PDB entry 7ZN2 | electron microscopy, 4.29 A resolution (low resolution: residue-level contacts below are approximate; hydrogen-bond / salt-bridge calls are withheld) | chains d and c of the 36 polymer chains in the assembly

# Chain d (and c)
Protein: Probable baseplate hub protein
From: Escherichia phage T5
Notes: chain c of this document is another copy of the same molecule, construct and numbering; everything in this record applies to it too
Reference sequence: Q6QGE9 (BPPB3_BPT5); numbering as in UniProt (aligned over 1-949)
Amino-acid sequence (949 residues; numbered 1 to 949; the number before each row is that of its first residue):
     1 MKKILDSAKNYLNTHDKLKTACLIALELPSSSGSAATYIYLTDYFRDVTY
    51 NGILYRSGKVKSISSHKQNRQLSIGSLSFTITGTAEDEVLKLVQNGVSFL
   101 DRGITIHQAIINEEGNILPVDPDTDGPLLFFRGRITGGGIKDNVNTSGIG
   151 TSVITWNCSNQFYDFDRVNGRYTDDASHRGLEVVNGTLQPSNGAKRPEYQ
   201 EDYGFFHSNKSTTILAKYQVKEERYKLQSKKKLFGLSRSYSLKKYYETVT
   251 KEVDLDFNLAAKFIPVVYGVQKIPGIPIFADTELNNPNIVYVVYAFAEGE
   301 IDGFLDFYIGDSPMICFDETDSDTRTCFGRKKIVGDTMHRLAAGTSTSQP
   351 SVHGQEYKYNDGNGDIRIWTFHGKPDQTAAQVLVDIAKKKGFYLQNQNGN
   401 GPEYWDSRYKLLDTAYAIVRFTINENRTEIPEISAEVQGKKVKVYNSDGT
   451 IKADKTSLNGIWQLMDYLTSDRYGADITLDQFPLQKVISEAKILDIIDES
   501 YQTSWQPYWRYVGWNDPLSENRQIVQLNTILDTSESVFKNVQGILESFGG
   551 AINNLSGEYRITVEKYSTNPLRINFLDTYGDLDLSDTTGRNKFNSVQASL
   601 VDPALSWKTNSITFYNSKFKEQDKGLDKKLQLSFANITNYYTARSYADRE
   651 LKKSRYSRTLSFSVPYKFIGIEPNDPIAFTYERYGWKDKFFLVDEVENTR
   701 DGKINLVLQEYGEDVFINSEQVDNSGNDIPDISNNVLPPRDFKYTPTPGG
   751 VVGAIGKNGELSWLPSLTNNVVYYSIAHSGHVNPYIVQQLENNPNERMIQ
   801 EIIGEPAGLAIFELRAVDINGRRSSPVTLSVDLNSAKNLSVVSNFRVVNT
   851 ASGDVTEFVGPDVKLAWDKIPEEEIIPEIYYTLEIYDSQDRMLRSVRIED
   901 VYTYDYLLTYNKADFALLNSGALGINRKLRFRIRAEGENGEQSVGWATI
Disulfides: C316-C327

# Interface between chain d and chain c
Residue-residue contacts - 72 pairs, chain d then chain c:
  F575(d) - V144(c)
  G580(d) - D142(c)
  G580(d) - V144(c)
  D581(d) - D142(c)
  D581(d) - N143(c)
  D581(d) - V144(c)
  L582(d) - K141(c)
  L582(d) - D142(c)
  D583(d) - I140(c)
  D583(d) - K141(c)
  L584(d) - G139(c)
  L584(d) - I140(c)
  D586(d) - G96(c)
  D586(d) - V97(c)
  D586(d) - G138(c)
  T588(d) - V97(c)
  T588(d) - L100(c)
  G589(d) - L100(c)
  K592(d) - L100(c)
  K624(d) - Y163(c)
  K624(d) - D166(c)
  K624(d) - R167(c)
  K624(d) - V168(c)
  G625(d) - V168(c)
  L626(d) - D166(c)
  L626(d) - V168(c)
  Y656(d) - V97(c)
  R658(d) - L92(c)
  R658(d) - V93(c)
  R658(d) - G96(c)
  R658(d) - V97(c)
  Y681(d) - D142(c)
  R683(d) - G83(c)
  R683(d) - E86(c)
  R683(d) - L90(c)
  R683(d) - D142(c)
  R683(d) - S152(c)
  Y684(d) - V89(c)
  Y684(d) - V93(c)
  Y684(d) - I140(c)
  Y684(d) - D142(c)
  G685(d) - L90(c)
  G685(d) - Q94(c)
  W686(d) - V93(c)
  I729(d) - E182(c)
  D731(d) - S32(c)
  D731(d) - G33(c)
  D731(d) - S34(c)
  I732(d) - G33(c)
  I732(d) - S34(c)
  S733(d) - G33(c)
  S733(d) - S34(c)
  N734(d) - S34(c)
  N735(d) - S34(c)
  N735(d) - A36(c)
  N770(d) - Y40(c)
  N770(d) - I53(c)
  V772(d) - Y50(c)
  V772(d) - N51(c)
  Y773(d) - T124(c)
  V782(d) - Q485(c)
  I786(d) - D123(c)
  Q788(d) - N51(c)
  Q788(d) - T124(c)
  N792(d) - G52(c)
  R815(d) - D480(c)
  I819(d) - I53(c)
  I819(d) - R132(c)
  N820(d) - Y38(c)
  N820(d) - R132(c)
  R823(d) - T478(c)
  R823(d) - D480(c)
Other interface residues (no listed pair), chain d (43 interface residues in all): S585, K618, Q622, V771, G780, Q789
Other interface residues (no listed pair), chain c (49 interface residues in all): S31, T84, N95, D101, T136, V183, D448, D476, L484, S536

# In short
Chain d and chain c form an interface of 43 and 49 residues respectively.
Chain d and chain c are both Probable baseplate hub protein (Escherichia phage T5); the structure, Tail tip of
siphophage T5 : full complex after interaction with its bacterial receptor FhuA, was determined by electron
microscopy, deposited together with 7QG9, 7ZHJ, 7ZN4, 7ZQB and 7ZQP.
